Entry 7PG0 (electron microscopy, 7.60 A resolution (low resolution: residue-level contacts below are approximate; hydrogen-bond / salt-bridge calls are withheld)); this record covers chains A and D of the 8 polymer chains in the assembly.

# Chain A
Protein: Isoform Short of Insulin receptor
Organism: Homo sapiens
Notes: EC 2.7.10.1
Reference sequence: P06213 (INSR_HUMAN), isoform P06213-2; residues -26 to 1343 here correspond to UniProt positions 1-1370 (UniProt number = residue number + 27)
Sequence (1382 residues; row label = number of the first residue in the row; numbers below 1 keep their minus sign (Met-26 is residue -26)):
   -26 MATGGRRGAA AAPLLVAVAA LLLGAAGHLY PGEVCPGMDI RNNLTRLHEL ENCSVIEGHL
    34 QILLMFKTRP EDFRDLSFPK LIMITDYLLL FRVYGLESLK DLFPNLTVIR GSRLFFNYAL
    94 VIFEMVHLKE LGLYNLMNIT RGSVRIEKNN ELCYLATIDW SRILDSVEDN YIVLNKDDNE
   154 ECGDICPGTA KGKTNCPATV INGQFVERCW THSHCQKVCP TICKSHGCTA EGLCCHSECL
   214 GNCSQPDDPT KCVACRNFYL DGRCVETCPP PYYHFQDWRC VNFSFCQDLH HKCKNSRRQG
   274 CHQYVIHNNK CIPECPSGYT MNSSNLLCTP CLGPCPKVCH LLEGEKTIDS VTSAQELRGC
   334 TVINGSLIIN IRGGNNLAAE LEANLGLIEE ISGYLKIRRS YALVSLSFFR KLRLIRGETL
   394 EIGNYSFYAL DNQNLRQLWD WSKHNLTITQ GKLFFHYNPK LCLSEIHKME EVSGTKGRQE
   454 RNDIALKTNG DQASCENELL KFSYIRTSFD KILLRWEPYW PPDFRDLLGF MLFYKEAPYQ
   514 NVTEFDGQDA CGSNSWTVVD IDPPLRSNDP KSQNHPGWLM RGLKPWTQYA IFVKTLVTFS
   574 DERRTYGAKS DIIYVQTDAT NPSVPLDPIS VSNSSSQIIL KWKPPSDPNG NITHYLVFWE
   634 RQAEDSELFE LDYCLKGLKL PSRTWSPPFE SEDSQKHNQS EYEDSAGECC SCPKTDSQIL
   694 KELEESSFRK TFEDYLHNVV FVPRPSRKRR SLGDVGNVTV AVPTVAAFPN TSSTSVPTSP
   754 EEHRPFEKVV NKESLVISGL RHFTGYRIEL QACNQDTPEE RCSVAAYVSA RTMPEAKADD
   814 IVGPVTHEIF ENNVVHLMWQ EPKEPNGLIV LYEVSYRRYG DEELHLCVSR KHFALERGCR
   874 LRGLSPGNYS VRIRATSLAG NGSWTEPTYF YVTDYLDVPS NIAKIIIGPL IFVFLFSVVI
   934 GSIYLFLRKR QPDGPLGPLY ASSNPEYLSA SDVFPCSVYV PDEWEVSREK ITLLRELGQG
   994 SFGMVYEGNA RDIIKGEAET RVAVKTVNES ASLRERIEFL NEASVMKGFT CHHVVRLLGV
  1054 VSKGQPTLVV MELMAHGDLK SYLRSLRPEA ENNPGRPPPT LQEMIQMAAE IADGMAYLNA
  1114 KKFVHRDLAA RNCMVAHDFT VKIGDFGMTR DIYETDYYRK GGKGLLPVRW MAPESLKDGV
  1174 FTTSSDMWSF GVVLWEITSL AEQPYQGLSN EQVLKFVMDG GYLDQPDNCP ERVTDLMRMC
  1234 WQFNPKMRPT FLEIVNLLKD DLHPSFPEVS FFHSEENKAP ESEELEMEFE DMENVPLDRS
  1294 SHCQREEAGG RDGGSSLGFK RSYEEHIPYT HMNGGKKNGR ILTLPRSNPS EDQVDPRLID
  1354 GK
Unresolved in the structure: -26 to 0, 161-168, 449-450, 648-755, 790-792, 908-1355
Sequence notes: expression tag (1344-1355)
Disulfides: Cys8-Cys26, Cys126-Cys155, Cys159-Cys182, Cys169-Cys188, Cys192-Cys201, Cys196-Cys207, Cys208-Cys216, Cys212-Cys225, Cys228-Cys237, Cys241-Cys253, Cys259-Cys284, Cys266-Cys274, Cys288-Cys301, Cys304-Cys308, Cys312-Cys333, Cys435-Cys468, Cys647-Cys860, Cys786-Cys795
Curated features (UniProtKB/Swiss-Prot):
  - region: Glu706 to Phe714 (Insulin-binding), Tyr972 (Important for interaction with IRS1, SHC1 and STAT5B)
  - site: Phe39 (Insulin-binding)
  - modified residue: Ser373 (Phosphoserine), Tyr374 (Phosphotyrosine), Ser380 (Phosphoserine), Tyr972 (Phosphotyrosine)
  - glycosylation (N-linked (GlcNAc...) asparagine): Asn16, Asn25, Asn78, Asn111, Asn215, Asn255, Asn295, Asn337, Asn397, Asn418, Asn514, Asn606, Asn624, Asn671

# Chain D
Protein: Insulin
Organism: Homo sapiens
Reference sequence: P01308 (INS_HUMAN); residues 1-30 here correspond to UniProt positions 25-54 (UniProt number = residue number + 24)
Sequence (30 residues; row label = number of the first residue in the row):
     1 FVNQHLCGSH LVEALYLVCG ERGFFYTPKT
Unresolved in the structure: 1-2, 28-30

# Chain A / chain D interface
Contacting residue pairs (10):
  Asp12(A) - Tyr26(D)
  Asp12(A) - Thr27(D)
  Arg14(A) - Phe25(D)
  Arg14(A) - Tyr26(D)
  Arg14(A) - Thr27(D)
  Asn15(A) - Gly20(D)
  Asn15(A) - Phe24(D)
  Leu37(A) - Phe24(D)
  Phe39(A) - Tyr16(D)
  Phe39(A) - Phe24(D)
Other interface residues (no listed pair), chain A (7 interface residues in all): Met11, Glu97
Other interface residues (no listed pair), chain D (8 interface residues in all): Val12, Gly23

# Summary
7 residues of chain A and 8 residues of chain D are in contact.
Chain A is Isoform Short of Insulin receptor and chain D is Insulin, both from Homo sapiens; the structure,
Low resolution Cryo-EM structure of full-length insulin receptor bound to 3 insulin with visible ddm micelle
..., was determined by electron microscopy, deposited together with 7PG2, 7PG3 and 7PG4.
